Entry 9EY4 (X-ray diffraction, 1.16 A resolution); this record covers chain A.

[Chain A]
Molecule: Peptidyl-prolyl cis-trans isomerase FKBP5
From: Homo sapiens
Notes: EC 5.2.1.8
Reference sequence: Q13451 (FKBP5_HUMAN); residues 6-130 here correspond to UniProt positions 16-140 (UniProt number = residue number + 10)
Amino-acid sequence (128 residues; row label = number of the first residue in the row):
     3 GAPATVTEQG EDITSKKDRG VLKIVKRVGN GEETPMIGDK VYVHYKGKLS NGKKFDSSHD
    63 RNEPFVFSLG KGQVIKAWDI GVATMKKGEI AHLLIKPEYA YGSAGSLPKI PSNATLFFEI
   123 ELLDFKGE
Not modelled in the structure: 130
Construct notes: expression tag (3-5); engineered mutation Thr9 (Ala19 in Q13451), Ala93 (Cys103 in Q13451), Ile97 (Cys107 in Q13451)
Small-molecule neighbours: A1H78 ((1S,4S,7S,8S,9R)-13-[3,5-bis(chloranyl)phenyl]sulfonyl-8-ethenyl-2-oxidanylidene-3,13-diazatricyclo[7.3.1.03,7]tridecane-4-carboxamide): Tyr47, Phe57, Asp58, Phe67, Gln75, Val76, Ile77, Trp80, Tyr103, Ser108, Lys111, Ile112, Leu118, Phe120
UniProt features mapped onto this chain:
  - modified residue: Lys18 (N6-acetyllysine)
From the paper describing this entry:
  - binding site for A1H78: Gln75

[Overview]
Chain A binds compound A1H78. The paper reports a binding site for A1H78 at Gln75.
Chain A is Peptidyl-prolyl cis-trans isomerase FKBP5 (Homo sapiens); the structure, The FK1 domain of FKBP51
in complex with
(3S,11S)-12-((3,5-dichlorophenyl)sulfonyl)-5-oxo-11-vinyldecahydro-1H-6,10-epiminopyrrolo[1,2-a]azonine-3-carboxamide,
was determined by X-ray diffraction (same publication as 9EY3).
